PDB entry 7Y85 | electron microscopy, 2.73 A resolution | chains A and B of the 4 polymer chains in the assembly

# Chain A
Protein: RAMP superfamily protein
Source organism: Candidatus Scalindua brodae
Reference sequence: A0A0B0EGF3 (A0A0B0EGF3_9BACT); residues 6-1722 here correspond to UniProt positions 1-1717 (UniProt number = residue number - 5)
Sequence (1728 residues; row label = number of the first residue in the row; numbers below 1 keep their minus sign (Met-5 is residue -5)):
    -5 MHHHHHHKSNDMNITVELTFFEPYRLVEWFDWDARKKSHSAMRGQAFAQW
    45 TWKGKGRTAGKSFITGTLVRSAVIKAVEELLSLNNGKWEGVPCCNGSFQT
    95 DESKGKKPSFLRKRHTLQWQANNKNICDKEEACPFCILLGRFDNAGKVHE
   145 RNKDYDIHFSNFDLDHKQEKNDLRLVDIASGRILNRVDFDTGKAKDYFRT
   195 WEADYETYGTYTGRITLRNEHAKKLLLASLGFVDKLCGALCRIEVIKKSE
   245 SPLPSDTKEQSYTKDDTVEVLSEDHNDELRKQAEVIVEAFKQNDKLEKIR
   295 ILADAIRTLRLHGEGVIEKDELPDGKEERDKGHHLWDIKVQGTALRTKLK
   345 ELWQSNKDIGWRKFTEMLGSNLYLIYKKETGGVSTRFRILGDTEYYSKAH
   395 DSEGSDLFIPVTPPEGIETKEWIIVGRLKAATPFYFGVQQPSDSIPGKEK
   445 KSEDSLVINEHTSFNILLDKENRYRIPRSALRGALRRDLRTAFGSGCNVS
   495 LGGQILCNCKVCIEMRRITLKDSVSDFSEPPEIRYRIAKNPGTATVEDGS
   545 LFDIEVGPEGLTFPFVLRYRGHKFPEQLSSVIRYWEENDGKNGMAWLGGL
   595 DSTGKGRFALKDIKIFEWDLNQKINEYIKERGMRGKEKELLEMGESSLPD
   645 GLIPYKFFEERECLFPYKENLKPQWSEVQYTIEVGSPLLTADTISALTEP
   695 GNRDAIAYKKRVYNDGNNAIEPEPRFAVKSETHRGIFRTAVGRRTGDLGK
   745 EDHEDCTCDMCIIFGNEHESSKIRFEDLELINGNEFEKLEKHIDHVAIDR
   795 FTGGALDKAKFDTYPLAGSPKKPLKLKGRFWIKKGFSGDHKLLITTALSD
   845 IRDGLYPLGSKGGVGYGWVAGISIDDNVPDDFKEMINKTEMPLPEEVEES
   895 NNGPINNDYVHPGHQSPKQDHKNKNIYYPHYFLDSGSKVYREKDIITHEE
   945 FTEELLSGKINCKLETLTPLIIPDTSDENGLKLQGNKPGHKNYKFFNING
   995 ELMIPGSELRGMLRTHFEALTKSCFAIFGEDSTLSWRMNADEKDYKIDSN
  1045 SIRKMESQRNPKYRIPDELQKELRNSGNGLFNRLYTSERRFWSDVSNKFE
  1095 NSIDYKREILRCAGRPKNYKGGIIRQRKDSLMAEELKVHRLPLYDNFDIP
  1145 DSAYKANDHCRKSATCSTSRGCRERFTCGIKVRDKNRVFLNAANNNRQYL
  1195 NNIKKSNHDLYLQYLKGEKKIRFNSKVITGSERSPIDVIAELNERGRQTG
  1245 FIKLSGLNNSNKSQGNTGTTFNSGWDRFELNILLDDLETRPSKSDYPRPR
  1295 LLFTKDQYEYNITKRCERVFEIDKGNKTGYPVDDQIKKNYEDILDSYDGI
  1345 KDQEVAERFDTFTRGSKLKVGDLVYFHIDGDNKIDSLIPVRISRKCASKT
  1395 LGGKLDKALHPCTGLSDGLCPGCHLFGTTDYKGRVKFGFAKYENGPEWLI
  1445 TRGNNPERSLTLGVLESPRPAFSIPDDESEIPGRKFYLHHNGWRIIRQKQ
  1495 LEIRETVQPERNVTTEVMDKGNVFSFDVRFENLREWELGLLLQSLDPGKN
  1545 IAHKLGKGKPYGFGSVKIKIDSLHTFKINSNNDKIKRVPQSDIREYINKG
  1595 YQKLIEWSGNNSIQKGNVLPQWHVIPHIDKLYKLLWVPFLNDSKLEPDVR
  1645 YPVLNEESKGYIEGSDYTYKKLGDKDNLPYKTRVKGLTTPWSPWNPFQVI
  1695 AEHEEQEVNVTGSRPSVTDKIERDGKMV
Disordered / not traced: -5 to 5, 161-165, 241-267, 377-380, 392-398, 444-452, 873-898, 1030-1390, 1572-1578, 1604-1612, 1693-1722
Sequence notes: initiating methionine (-5); expression tag (-4 to 5)
Bound ions: Zn2+ site 1: Cys88, Cys121, Cys127, Cys130; Mg2+: Gly134, Asp137, Ala139 (shared with U26(B) of chain B); Zn2+ site 2: Cys491, Cys501, Cys503, Cys506; Zn2+ site 3: His747, Cys750, Cys752, Cys755; Zn2+ site 4: Cys1018, Cys1406, Cys1414, Cys1417
From the paper describing this entry:
  - mutagenesis - D298A, D547A, D698A: abolished catalytic activity
  - catalytic residues: Asp298, Lys320, Lys371, Asp547, Asp698 (proposed by the authors, not directly observed)

# Chain B
Molecule: crRNA
Source organism: Candidatus Scalindua brodae
Sequence (110 nucleotides; row label = number of the first residue in the row):
     1 GUUAUGAAACAAGAGAAGGACUUAAUGUCACGGUACCCAAUUUUCUGCCC
    51 CGGACUCCACGGCUGUUACUAGAGGUUAUGAAACAAGAGAAGGACUUAAU
   101 GUCACGGUAC
Disordered / not traced: 1-18, 55-110
Bound ions: Mg2+: U26 (shared with Gly134(A), Asp137(A), Ala139(A) of chain A)

# How chain A and chain B interact
Residue-residue contacts (291):
  Glu16(A) - C31(B)  hydrogen bond to the base
  Arg19(A) - C31(B)  salt bridge to the phosphate
  Trp23(A) - U22(B)  sugar contact
  Trp23(A) - U23(B)  sugar contact
  Trp26(A) - A24(B)  phosphate contact
  Arg37(A) - A30(B)  hydrogen bond to the sugar
  Arg37(A) - G33(B)  hydrogen bond to the base
  Gln39(A) - U28(B)  hydrogen bond to the base
  Ala40(A) - U28(B)  hydrogen bond to the base
  Phe41(A) - A30(B)  sugar contact
  Thr45(A) - C21(B)  phosphate contact
  Thr45(A) - U22(B)  hydrogen bond to the phosphate
  Lys47(A) - A20(B)  base contact
  Lys47(A) - C21(B)  sugar contact
  Lys55(A) - A20(B)  base contact
  Lys55(A) - C21(B)  hydrogen bond to the base
  Lys55(A) - U22(B)  hydrogen bond to the base
  Phe57(A) - U22(B)  stacking on the base
  Thr59(A) - U23(B)  sugar contact
  Thr59(A) - U28(B)  base contact
  Gly60(A) - U23(B)  hydrogen bond to the base
  Gly60(A) - A25(B)  base contact
  Thr61(A) - U23(B)  hydrogen bond to the sugar
  Thr61(A) - A24(B)  hydrogen bond to the sugar
  Thr61(A) - A25(B)  hydrogen bond to the base
  Thr61(A) - U28(B)  base contact
  Leu62(A) - U28(B)  hydrogen bond to the base
  Arg64(A) - A25(B)  base contact
  Arg64(A) - U26(B)  hydrogen bond to the phosphate
  Arg64(A) - G27(B)  salt bridge to the phosphate
  Ser65(A) - U28(B)  phosphate contact
  Ile68(A) - G27(B)  sugar contact
  Ile68(A) - U28(B)  phosphate contact
  Ser91(A) - U26(B)  hydrogen bond to the sugar
  Phe92(A) - U26(B)  base contact
  Phe92(A) - G27(B)  base contact
  Gln93(A) - U26(B)  hydrogen bond to the base
  Gln93(A) - G27(B)  base contact
  Thr94(A) - U26(B)  base contact
  Thr94(A) - G27(B)  hydrogen bond to the base
  Lys98(A) - U26(B)  base contact
  Lys101(A) - G27(B)  hydrogen bond to the base
  Pro102(A) - A25(B)  phosphate contact
  Pro102(A) - G27(B)  phosphate contact
  Ser103(A) - A24(B)  sugar contact
  Ser103(A) - A25(B)  hydrogen bond to the phosphate
  Phe104(A) - A25(B)  phosphate contact
  Phe104(A) - G27(B)  hydrogen bond to the sugar
  Phe104(A) - U28(B)  stacking on the base
  Leu105(A) - G27(B)  sugar contact
  Leu105(A) - U28(B)  sugar contact
  Leu105(A) - C29(B)  phosphate contact
  Arg106(A) - G27(B)  hydrogen bond to the base
  Arg106(A) - U28(B)  salt bridge to the phosphate
  Arg106(A) - C29(B)  phosphate contact
  Lys107(A) - C29(B)  hydrogen bond to the phosphate
  Lys107(A) - G32(B)  hydrogen bond to the base
  Arg108(A) - C29(B)  hydrogen bond to the phosphate
  Leu133(A) - U26(B)  sugar contact
  Gly134(A) - U26(B)  phosphate contact
  Arg135(A) - U26(B)  sugar contact
  Asp137(A) - U26(B)  phosphate contact
  Ala139(A) - A25(B)  sugar contact
  Ala139(A) - U26(B)  phosphate contact
  Gly140(A) - A24(B)  sugar contact
  Gly140(A) - A25(B)  sugar contact
  Gly140(A) - U26(B)  phosphate contact
  Lys141(A) - A24(B)  hydrogen bond to the sugar
  Lys141(A) - A25(B)  sugar contact
  Lys141(A) - U26(B)  salt bridge to the phosphate
  Lys141(A) - G27(B)  salt bridge to the phosphate
  His143(A) - A24(B)  stacking on the base
  Tyr149(A) - A24(B)  hydrogen bond to the base
  Tyr149(A) - A25(B)  sugar contact
  Ile151(A) - A25(B)  base contact
  His152(A) - U23(B)  base contact
  His152(A) - A24(B)  hydrogen bond to the base
  His152(A) - A25(B)  base contact
  Phe153(A) - U23(B)  hydrogen bond to the base
  Phe153(A) - A25(B)  hydrogen bond to the base
  Ser154(A) - U23(B)  base contact
  Asn155(A) - U22(B)  hydrogen bond to the base
  Asn155(A) - U23(B)  base contact
  Asp157(A) - C21(B)  base contact
  Asp157(A) - U22(B)  hydrogen bond to the base
  Arg176(A) - A35(B)  salt bridge to the phosphate
  Ile177(A) - A35(B)  sugar contact
  Leu178(A) - A35(B)  phosphate contact
  Asn179(A) - G33(B)  hydrogen bond to the sugar
  Asn179(A) - U34(B)  phosphate contact
  Asn179(A) - A35(B)  hydrogen bond to the base
  Asn179(A) - C36(B)  sugar contact
  Arg180(A) - G33(B)  phosphate contact
  Arg180(A) - U34(B)  phosphate contact
  Val181(A) - U34(B)  hydrogen bond to the phosphate
  Val181(A) - C36(B)  sugar contact
  Gly186(A) - C36(B)  hydrogen bond to the sugar
  Gly186(A) - C37(B)  sugar contact
  Lys187(A) - C36(B)  sugar contact
  Lys187(A) - C37(B)  sugar contact
  Ala188(A) - C36(B)  hydrogen bond to the base
  Asp190(A) - G33(B)  hydrogen bond to the base
  Tyr191(A) - G33(B)  hydrogen bond to the base
  Tyr191(A) - A35(B)  base contact
  Phe192(A) - G33(B)  stacking on the base
  Arg208(A) - G19(B)  salt bridge to the phosphate
  Lys229(A) - C31(B)  sugar contact
  Gly232(A) - C31(B)  hydrogen bond to the phosphate
  Leu234(A) - C31(B)  base contact
  Tyr389(A) - G33(B)  hydrogen bond to the base
  Tyr390(A) - G33(B)  base contact
  Ser391(A) - A30(B)  hydrogen bond to the base
  Ser391(A) - G33(B)  base contact
  Asp400(A) - G27(B)  base contact
  Tyr429(A) - C36(B)  phosphate contact
  Gly431(A) - A35(B)  sugar contact
  Gly431(A) - C36(B)  hydrogen bond to the phosphate
  Phe458(A) - A39(B)  base contact
  Arg472(A) - C31(B)  salt bridge to the phosphate
  Ser473(A) - U34(B)  sugar contact
  Ser473(A) - A35(B)  hydrogen bond to the phosphate
  Ala474(A) - U34(B)  sugar contact
  Ala474(A) - A35(B)  phosphate contact
  Arg476(A) - C31(B)  hydrogen bond to the phosphate
  Arg476(A) - G32(B)  salt bridge to the phosphate
  Arg476(A) - G33(B)  salt bridge to the phosphate
  Gly477(A) - U34(B)  phosphate contact
  Arg480(A) - G33(B)  salt bridge to the phosphate
  Arg480(A) - U34(B)  phosphate contact
  Arg481(A) - U34(B)  hydrogen bond to the base
  Val493(A) - G33(B)  sugar contact
  Ser494(A) - G32(B)  base contact
  Leu495(A) - G32(B)  base contact
  Leu495(A) - G33(B)  base contact
  Gly496(A) - A30(B)  base contact
  Gly496(A) - G32(B)  hydrogen bond to the base
  Gly497(A) - C29(B)  hydrogen bond to the base
  Gly497(A) - G32(B)  base contact
  Leu500(A) - C29(B)  base contact
  Met509(A) - G32(B)  phosphate contact
  Arg510(A) - C29(B)  base contact
  Arg510(A) - G32(B)  phosphate contact
  Ile512(A) - C31(B)  base contact
  Thr513(A) - C31(B)  base contact
  Leu514(A) - C31(B)  hydrogen bond to the base
  Tyr529(A) - U41(B)  base contact
  Arg530(A) - A39(B)  salt bridge to the phosphate
  Arg530(A) - U41(B)  phosphate contact
  Ile531(A) - A39(B)  hydrogen bond to the sugar
  Ile531(A) - A40(B)  phosphate contact
  Ile531(A) - U41(B)  hydrogen bond to the phosphate
  Ile531(A) - U42(B)  sugar contact
  Ala532(A) - A39(B)  phosphate contact
  Ala532(A) - A40(B)  phosphate contact
  Lys533(A) - A39(B)  phosphate contact
  Lys533(A) - A40(B)  hydrogen bond to the phosphate
  Lys533(A) - U42(B)  sugar contact
  Ala538(A) - U43(B)  sugar contact
  Thr539(A) - U43(B)  sugar contact
  Val540(A) - U42(B)  base contact
  Ser544(A) - A39(B)  base contact
  Leu545(A) - U41(B)  base contact
  Phe546(A) - A39(B)  base contact
  Gly592(A) - U34(B)  hydrogen bond to the base
  Gly592(A) - C36(B)  phosphate contact
  Gly593(A) - C36(B)  hydrogen bond to the phosphate
  Gly593(A) - C37(B)  phosphate contact
  Leu594(A) - C37(B)  hydrogen bond to the phosphate
  Asp595(A) - C37(B)  hydrogen bond to the phosphate
  Ser596(A) - C38(B)  hydrogen bond to the phosphate
  Leu683(A) - U42(B)  phosphate contact
  Thr684(A) - U42(B)  phosphate contact
  Ala685(A) - U41(B)  hydrogen bond to the sugar
  Ala685(A) - U42(B)  hydrogen bond to the phosphate
  Lys723(A) - U41(B)  sugar contact
  Glu725(A) - A40(B)  sugar contact
  Glu725(A) - U41(B)  phosphate contact
  Thr726(A) - A40(B)  hydrogen bond to the phosphate
  Thr726(A) - U41(B)  hydrogen bond to the phosphate
  Arg728(A) - C38(B)  phosphate contact
  Arg728(A) - A39(B)  salt bridge to the phosphate
  Gly729(A) - A40(B)  sugar contact
  Ile730(A) - A40(B)  base contact
  Arg732(A) - A39(B)  sugar contact
  Arg732(A) - A40(B)  salt bridge to the phosphate
  Thr733(A) - A40(B)  hydrogen bond to the base
  Phe758(A) - C38(B)  phosphate contact
  Phe758(A) - A39(B)  phosphate contact
  Asn760(A) - C37(B)  hydrogen bond to the sugar
  Asn760(A) - C38(B)  sugar contact
  Glu761(A) - C37(B)  sugar contact
  Glu761(A) - C38(B)  base contact
  Glu763(A) - C37(B)  sugar contact
  Ser764(A) - C37(B)  phosphate contact
  Ser764(A) - C38(B)  phosphate contact
  Ser765(A) - C37(B)  phosphate contact
  Ser765(A) - C38(B)  hydrogen bond to the phosphate
  Asp788(A) - G47(B)  sugar contact
  His789(A) - G47(B)  salt bridge to the phosphate
  Val790(A) - C45(B)  hydrogen bond to the sugar
  Val790(A) - U46(B)  sugar contact
  Val790(A) - G47(B)  hydrogen bond to the phosphate
  Val790(A) - C48(B)  sugar contact
  Ala791(A) - C45(B)  phosphate contact
  Ala791(A) - U46(B)  phosphate contact
  Ile792(A) - C45(B)  phosphate contact
  Ile792(A) - U46(B)  hydrogen bond to the phosphate
  Ile792(A) - C48(B)  sugar contact
  Arg794(A) - U46(B)  salt bridge to the phosphate
  Gly797(A) - C48(B)  hydrogen bond to the sugar
  Gly797(A) - C49(B)  sugar contact
  Gly798(A) - C48(B)  sugar contact
  Gly798(A) - C49(B)  sugar contact
  Ala799(A) - G47(B)  base contact
  Ala799(A) - C48(B)  base contact
  Lys804(A) - G47(B)  base contact
  Phe805(A) - C45(B)  base contact
  Tyr850(A) - A40(B)  base contact
  Pro851(A) - A40(B)  base contact
  Gly853(A) - U42(B)  phosphate contact
  Ser854(A) - U42(B)  hydrogen bond to the phosphate
  Ser854(A) - U43(B)  phosphate contact
  Lys855(A) - U43(B)  hydrogen bond to the phosphate
  Lys855(A) - C45(B)  base contact
  Gly856(A) - U43(B)  phosphate contact
  Tyr922(A) - C51(B)  hydrogen bond to the phosphate
  His924(A) - C50(B)  salt bridge to the phosphate
  His924(A) - C51(B)  salt bridge to the phosphate
  Ile965(A) - C48(B)  phosphate contact
  Pro967(A) - G47(B)  sugar contact
  Pro967(A) - C48(B)  phosphate contact
  Thr969(A) - G47(B)  base contact
  Ser1001(A) - U46(B)  sugar contact
  Ser1001(A) - G47(B)  hydrogen bond to the phosphate
  Glu1002(A) - U46(B)  hydrogen bond to the sugar
  Glu1002(A) - G47(B)  phosphate contact
  Glu1002(A) - C48(B)  phosphate contact
  Arg1004(A) - U44(B)  salt bridge to the phosphate
  Arg1004(A) - C45(B)  salt bridge to the phosphate
  Gly1005(A) - U46(B)  phosphate contact
  Met1006(A) - U46(B)  base contact
  Arg1008(A) - U44(B)  hydrogen bond to the phosphate
  Arg1008(A) - C45(B)  salt bridge to the phosphate
  Thr1009(A) - U46(B)  base contact
  Ile1021(A) - C45(B)  phosphate contact
  Ile1021(A) - U46(B)  phosphate contact
  Phe1420(A) - U44(B)  sugar contact
  Phe1420(A) - C45(B)  phosphate contact
  Gly1421(A) - U44(B)  sugar contact
  Thr1422(A) - U43(B)  hydrogen bond to the sugar
  Thr1422(A) - U44(B)  sugar contact
  Thr1423(A) - U43(B)  base contact
  Thr1423(A) - U44(B)  hydrogen bond to the sugar
  Tyr1425(A) - U43(B)  hydrogen bond to the sugar
  Lys1426(A) - U43(B)  salt bridge to the phosphate
  Lys1426(A) - U44(B)  phosphate contact
  Gly1427(A) - U43(B)  phosphate contact
  Gly1427(A) - U44(B)  hydrogen bond to the phosphate
  Val1458(A) - C50(B)  base contact
  Leu1459(A) - C49(B)  base contact
  Glu1460(A) - C49(B)  hydrogen bond to the sugar
  Glu1460(A) - C50(B)  base contact
  Ser1461(A) - C49(B)  hydrogen bond to the base
  Ser1461(A) - C50(B)  sugar contact
  Pro1462(A) - C49(B)  phosphate contact
  Pro1462(A) - C50(B)  phosphate contact
  Arg1463(A) - C51(B)  hydrogen bond to the base
  Arg1463(A) - G52(B)  hydrogen bond to the sugar
  Ala1465(A) - G52(B)  phosphate contact
  Phe1466(A) - C51(B)  phosphate contact
  Phe1466(A) - G52(B)  hydrogen bond to the phosphate
  Lys1479(A) - C50(B)  salt bridge to the phosphate
  Tyr1481(A) - C49(B)  sugar contact
  Tyr1481(A) - C50(B)  hydrogen bond to the phosphate
  Gly1550(A) - C48(B)  phosphate contact
  Gly1550(A) - C49(B)  phosphate contact
  Lys1551(A) - G47(B)  sugar contact
  Lys1551(A) - C48(B)  salt bridge to the phosphate
  Lys1551(A) - C49(B)  phosphate contact
  Gly1552(A) - C49(B)  hydrogen bond to the phosphate
  Lys1553(A) - U46(B)  hydrogen bond to the base
  Lys1553(A) - C48(B)  hydrogen bond to the phosphate
  Lys1553(A) - C49(B)  salt bridge to the phosphate
  Pro1554(A) - C49(B)  phosphate contact
  Pro1554(A) - C50(B)  phosphate contact
  Tyr1645(A) - C50(B)  hydrogen bond to the phosphate
  Tyr1645(A) - C51(B)  phosphate contact
  Leu1648(A) - C51(B)  base contact
  Leu1648(A) - G52(B)  base contact
  Tyr1663(A) - C50(B)  hydrogen bond to the sugar
  Tyr1663(A) - C51(B)  hydrogen bond to the phosphate
Also at the interface, not in a pair above, chain A (201 interface residues in all): Ser56, Lys69, Asp95, Asn146, Cys231, Ala233, Leu401, Phe430, Val432, Gln433, Pro471, Ala478, Ile499, Lys515, Trp590, Leu591, Gly759, His762, Ala803, Val858, Ile966, Pro999, Asp1424, Pro1646, Lys1664
Also at the interface, not in a pair above, chain B (35 interface residues in all): G53

# Overview
The interface between chain A and chain B involves 201 residues on one side and 35 on the other; the contacts
include 89 hydrogen bonds, 25 salt bridges and 4 aromatic stacking contacts. Polar contacts include
Glu16(A)-C31(B), Arg37(A)-G33(B) and Gln39(A)-U28(B). The paper reports catalytic residues Asp298(A),
Lys320(A) and Lys371(A) among others; D298A, D547A and D698A of chain A abolish catalytic activity.
Here chain A is RAMP superfamily protein and chain B is crRNA, both from Candidatus Scalindua brodae. Entry
7Y85 (CryoEM structure of type III-E CRISPR Craspase gRAMP-crRNA in complex with TPR-CHAT protease bound to
self ...) was determined by electron microscopy (same publication as 7Y80, 7Y81, 7Y82, 7Y83 and 7Y84).
